4I3B - chain A; structure by X-ray diffraction, 1.20 A resolution.

# Chain A
Protein: Bilirubin-inducible fluorescent protein UnaG
Source organism: Anguilla japonica
UniProtKB: P0DM59 (UNAG_ANGJA); residues 1-139 here = UniProt positions 1-139
Amino-acid sequence (139 residues; each row starts with the number of its first residue):
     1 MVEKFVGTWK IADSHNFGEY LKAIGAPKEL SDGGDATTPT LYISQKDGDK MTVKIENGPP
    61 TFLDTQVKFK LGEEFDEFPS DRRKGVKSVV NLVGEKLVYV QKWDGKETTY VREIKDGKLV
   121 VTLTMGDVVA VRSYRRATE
Ligand contacts: Bilirubin IX alpha (BLR; 3-[5-[(Z)-(4-ethenyl-3-methyl-5-oxidanylidene-pyrrol-2-ylidene)methyl]-2-[[5-[(Z)-(3-ethenyl-4-methyl-5-oxidanylidene-pyrrol-2-ylidene)methyl]-3-(3-hydroxy-3-oxopropyl)-4-methyl-1H-pyrrol-2-yl]methyl]-4-methyl-1H-pyrrol-3-yl]propanoic acid): Phe5, Phe17, Tyr20, Leu21, Ala26, Leu30, Gly34, Thr37, Leu41, Ile43, Met51, Val53, Ile55, Asn57, Thr61, Leu63, Thr65, Val67, Phe69, Glu77, Pro79, Ser80, Asp81, Leu97, Tyr99, Tyr110, Arg112, Leu119, Val121, Leu123, Arg132, Tyr134
Swiss-Prot annotation at these positions:
  - binding site ((4Z,15Z)-bilirubin IXalpha): Asn57, Thr61, Ser80, Arg112, Arg132 to Tyr134

# Overview
Bound to chain A: Bilirubin IX alpha. From UniProt: 7 (4Z,15Z)-bilirubin IXalpha-binding residues.
Chain A is Bilirubin-inducible fluorescent protein UnaG (Anguilla japonica); the structure, Crystal structure
of fluorescent protein UnaG wild type, was determined by X-ray diffraction, deposited together with 4I3C and
4I3D.
